9BF6 - chains F and I of the 12 polymer chains in the assembly; structure by electron microscopy, 4.50 A resolution (low resolution: residue-level contacts below are approximate; hydrogen-bond / salt-bridge calls are withheld).

[Chain F]
Molecule: Envelope glycoprotein gp120
Organism: Human immunodeficiency virus 1
UniProtKB: Q5G5U5 (Q5G5U5_9HIV1); the construct lacks a stretch of the UniProt sequence and is renumbered around it, so the offset changes along the chain: 31-135 = UniProt 30-134; 138-184 = UniProt 135-181; 186-309 = UniProt 185-308; 312-321 = UniProt 309-318; 4 more segments
Sequence (480 residues; row label = number of the first residue in the row; note: 9 numbers in that range are skipped by the numbering (no residue carries them; nothing is unmodelled there); a row labelled like 184A-184C holds insertion residues (184A, then the next letters in order); X marks 1 residue of unknown identity (built as UNK)):
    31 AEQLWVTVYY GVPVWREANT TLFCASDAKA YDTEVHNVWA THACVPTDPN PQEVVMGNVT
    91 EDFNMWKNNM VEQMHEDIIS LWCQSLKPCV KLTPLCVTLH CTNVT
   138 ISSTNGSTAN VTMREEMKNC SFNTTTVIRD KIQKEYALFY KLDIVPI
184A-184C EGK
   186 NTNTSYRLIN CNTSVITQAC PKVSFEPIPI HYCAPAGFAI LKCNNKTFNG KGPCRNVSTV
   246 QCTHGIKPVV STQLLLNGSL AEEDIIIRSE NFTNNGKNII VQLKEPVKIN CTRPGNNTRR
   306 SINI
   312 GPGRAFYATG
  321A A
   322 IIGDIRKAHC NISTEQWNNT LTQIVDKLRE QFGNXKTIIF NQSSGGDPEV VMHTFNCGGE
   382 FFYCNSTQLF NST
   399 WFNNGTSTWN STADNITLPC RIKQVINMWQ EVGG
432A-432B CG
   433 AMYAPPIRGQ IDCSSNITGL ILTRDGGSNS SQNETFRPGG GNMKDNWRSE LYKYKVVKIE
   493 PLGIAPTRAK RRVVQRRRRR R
Not modelled in the structure: 31, 59-63, 138-148, 184A-184C, 356, 399-411, 458-464, 506-513
Differences from the reference sequence: conflict Cys113 (Asp112 in Q5G5U5), Ser190 (Gly189 in Q5G5U5), Gly432B (Lys425 in Q5G5U5); insertion (356, 432, 432A); expression tag (509-513)
Disulfides: Cys54-Cys74, Cys113-Cys432A, Cys119-Cys205, Cys126-Cys196, Cys131-Cys157, Cys218-Cys247, Cys228-Cys239, Cys296-Cys331, Cys378-Cys445, Cys385-Cys418
Glycans and other covalent adducts: N-acetylglucosamine (NAG) linked to Asn49, Asn88, Asn133, Asn156, Asn160, Asn197, Asn230, Asn241, Asn276, Asn295, Asn301, Asn362, Asn386, Asn392, Asn413, Asn448; glycan linked to Asn262, Asn332

[Chain I]
Molecule: Envelope glycoprotein gp41
Organism: Human immunodeficiency virus 1
UniProtKB: Q5G5U5 (Q5G5U5_9HIV1); residues 512-664 here correspond to UniProt positions 505-657 (UniProt number = residue number - 7)
Sequence (153 residues; row label = number of the first residue in the row):
   512 AVTLGAVFLG FLGAAGSTMG AASLTLTVQA RLLLSGIVQQ QSNLLRAPEA QQHMLQLTVW
   572 GIKQLQARVL AIERYLKDQQ LLGIWGCSGK LICTTTVPWN TSWSNKSYDY IWNNMTWMQW
   632 EREIDNYTGF IYTLIEESQN QQEKNELELL ELD
Not modelled in the structure: 512-519, 548-568, 662-664
Differences from the reference sequence: conflict Pro559 (Ile552 in Q5G5U5)
Disulfides: Cys598-Cys604
Glycans and other covalent adducts: N-acetylglucosamine (NAG) linked to Asn611, Asn616, Asn625, Asn637

[Interface between chain F and chain I]
Contacting residue pairs (4):
  Arg500(F) - Leu658(I)
  Arg500(F) - Leu661(I)
  Arg503(F) - Glu657(I)
  Arg503(F) - Leu661(I)
Other interface residues (no listed pair), chain F (4 interface residues in all): Tyr39, Thr499
Other interface residues (no listed pair), chain I (4 interface residues in all): Lys655

[Summary]
The chain F/chain I interface involves 4 residues from each chain. Covalently linked N-acetylglucosamine: at
Asn49(F), Asn88(F), Asn133(F), Asn156(F), Asn160(F) and Asn197(F) and 10 more. Covalently linked
N-acetylglucosamine: at Asn611(I), Asn616(I), Asn625(I) and Asn637(I).
Chain F is Envelope glycoprotein gp120 and chain I is Envelope glycoprotein gp41, both from Human
immunodeficiency virus 1; the structure, Cryo-EM structure of the HIV-1 WITO IDL Env trimer in complex with
PGT122 Fab, was determined by electron microscopy, deposited together with 9BER and 9BEW.
